Entry 8KCC (electron microscopy, 3.10 A resolution); this record covers chains F and I of the 11 polymer chains in the assembly.

Chain F:
Protein: Histone H3.1
From: Arabidopsis thaliana
UniProt: P59226 (H31_ARATH); residues 0-135 here correspond to UniProt positions 1-136 (UniProt number = residue number + 1)
Amino-acid sequence (136 residues; each row starts with the number of its first residue; numbering starts at 0):
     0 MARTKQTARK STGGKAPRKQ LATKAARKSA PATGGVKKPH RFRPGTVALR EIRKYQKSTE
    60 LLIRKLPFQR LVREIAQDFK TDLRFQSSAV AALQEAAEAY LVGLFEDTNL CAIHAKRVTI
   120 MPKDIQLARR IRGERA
Not modelled in the structure: 0-37
Curated features (UniProtKB/Swiss-Prot):
  - site: Lys14 (Not N6-methylated), Lys27 (Not N6-acetylated), Ala31 (Recognition by ATXR5 and ATXR6), Lys36 (Not N6-acetylated)
  - modified residue: Lys4 (N6,N6,N6-trimethyllysine), Lys9 (N6,N6,N6-trimethyllysine), Ser10 (Phosphoserine), Thr11 (Phosphothreonine), Lys14 (N6-acetyllysine), Lys18 (N6-acetyllysine), Lys23 (N6-acetyllysine), Lys27 (N6,N6,N6-trimethyllysine), Ser28 (Phosphoserine), Lys36 (N6,N6,N6-trimethyllysine)

Chain I:
Molecule: 170-nt DNA strand
Sequence (170 nucleotides; numbered 1 to 170; the number before each row is that of its first residue):
     1 ATCCTGGAGA ATCCCGGTGC CGAGGCCGCT CAATTGGTCG TAGACAGCTC TAGCACCGCT
    61 TAAACGCACG TACGCGCTGT CCCCCGCGTT TTAACCGCCA AGGGGATTAC TCCCTAGTCT
   121 CCAGGCACGT GTCACATATA TACATCCTGT TCCAGTGCCG GTGTCGCGAT
Not modelled in the structure: 151-170

How chain F and chain I interact:
Contacting residue pairs (22):
  His39(F) - DA8(I)  base contact
  His39(F) - DG9(I)  sugar contact
  His39(F) - DC87(I)  phosphate contact
  Arg40(F) - DG86(I)  hydrogen bond to the base
  Arg40(F) - DC87(I)  hydrogen bond to the sugar
  Phe41(F) - DG86(I)  sugar contact
  Phe41(F) - DC87(I)  phosphate contact
  Arg42(F) - DG86(I)  sugar contact
  Pro43(F) - DC85(I)  phosphate contact
  Pro43(F) - DG86(I)  phosphate contact
  Val46(F) - DG86(I)  phosphate contact
  Ala47(F) - DG86(I)  phosphate contact
  Arg49(F) - DA11(I)  phosphate contact
  Arg49(F) - DT12(I)  salt bridge to the phosphate
  Arg63(F) - DA94(I)  sugar contact
  Lys64(F) - DC95(I)  phosphate contact
  Leu65(F) - DA94(I)  phosphate contact
  Leu65(F) - DC95(I)  hydrogen bond to the phosphate
  Pro66(F) - DA94(I)  phosphate contact
  Arg69(F) - DA94(I)  salt bridge to the phosphate
  Arg83(F) - DG103(I)  hydrogen bond to the base
  Arg83(F) - DG104(I)  sugar contact
Also at the interface, not in a pair above, chain F (17 interface residues in all): Gly44, Lys56, Lys115
Also at the interface, not in a pair above, chain I (14 interface residues in all): DC13, DC75, DG76

In short:
The interface between chain F and chain I involves 17 residues on one side and 14 on the other; the contacts
include 4 hydrogen bonds and 2 salt bridges. Polar contacts include Arg40(F)-DG86(I), Arg83(F)-DG103(I) and
Arg40(F)-DC87(I).
Chain F is Histone H3.1 (Arabidopsis thaliana) and chain I is a 170-nt DNA strand; the structure, Complex of
DDM1-nucleosome(H2A.W) complex with DDM1 bound to SHL2, was determined by electron microscopy (same
publication as 8KCB).
